3T60 - chains A and C of the 3 polymer chains in the assembly; structure by X-ray diffraction, 2.40 A resolution.

# Chain A (and C)
Protein: Deoxyuridine 5'-triphosphate nucleotidohydrolase, putative
From: Plasmodium falciparum
Notes: EC 3.6.1.23; chain C of this document is another copy of the same molecule, construct and numbering; everything in this record applies to it too
UniProtKB: Q8II92 (Q8II92_PLAF7); residues 1-173 here = UniProt positions 1-173
Sequence (181 residues; numbered 1 to 181; the number before each row is that of its first residue):
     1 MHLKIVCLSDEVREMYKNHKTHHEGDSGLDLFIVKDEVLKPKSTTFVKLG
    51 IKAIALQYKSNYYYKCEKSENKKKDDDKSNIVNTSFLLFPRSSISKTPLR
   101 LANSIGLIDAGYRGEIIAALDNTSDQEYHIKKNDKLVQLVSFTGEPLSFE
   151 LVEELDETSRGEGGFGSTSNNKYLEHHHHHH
Unresolved in the structure: 19-25, 64-79, 167-181 (chain C: 19-25, 66-79, 167-181)
Sequence notes: expression tag (174-181)
Residues lining bound ligands:
  - 2',5'-dideoxy-5'-(tritylamino)uridine (DUA), molecule 1: Phe46, Leu88, Asn103, Gly106, Leu107, Ile108, Tyr112, Glu115, Ile116, Ile117, Ala119
  - 2',5'-dideoxy-5'-(tritylamino)uridine (DUA), molecule 2: Ser92, Ser93, Ser95

# How chain A and chain C interact
Contacting residue pairs - 41 pairs, chain A then chain C:
  Met1(A) - Tyr63(C)  hydrogen bond (backbone-backbone)
  His2(A) - Tyr63(C)  hydrogen bond (backbone-backbone)
  His2(A) - Lys65(C)
  Asp26(A) - Asp109(C)
  Ser27(A) - Ser85(C)  hydrogen bond
  Ser27(A) - Leu107(C)
  Ser27(A) - Asp109(C)
  Leu56(A) - Tyr63(C)
  Gln57(A) - Tyr63(C)
  Tyr58(A) - Asn61(C)
  Tyr58(A) - Tyr62(C)
  Tyr58(A) - Tyr63(C)
  Ile81(A) - Tyr63(C)
  Phe89(A) - Leu87(C)  hydrophobic
  Phe89(A) - Ile105(C)
  Pro90(A) - Asn103(C)
  Pro90(A) - Ser104(C)
  Ser95(A) - Thr44(C)
  Ser95(A) - Phe46(C)
  Ser95(A) - Ala102(C)
  Ser95(A) - Asn103(C)
  Ser95(A) - Ala119(C)
  Arg100(A) - Thr44(C)  hydrogen bond
  Arg100(A) - Ala102(C)
  Arg100(A) - Asp121(C)  salt bridge
  Ser104(A) - Ser104(C)  hydrogen bond (backbone-side chain)
  Ile105(A) - Ile105(C)  hydrophobic
  Gln138(A) - Leu107(C)
  Val140(A) - Phe142(C)  hydrophobic
  Ser141(A) - Phe142(C)
  Phe142(A) - Phe142(C)
  Thr143(A) - Phe142(C)
  Gly144(A) - Ser85(C)
  Gly144(A) - Phe142(C)
  Glu145(A) - Tyr62(C)
  Pro146(A) - Tyr62(C)
  Pro146(A) - Tyr64(C)
  Leu147(A) - Tyr64(C)
  Ser148(A) - Tyr64(C)
  Ser148(A) - Lys65(C)  hydrogen bond (side chain-backbone)
  Glu150(A) - Lys65(C)  salt bridge
Interface residues without a listed pair, chain A (30 interface residues in all): Gly28, Arg91, Ser92, Ile94, Leu101

# Overview
The interface between chain A and chain C involves 30 residues on one side and 18 on the other; the contacts
include 6 hydrogen bonds and 2 salt bridges. Among the polar pairs are Arg100(A)-Asp121(C), Glu150(A)-Lys65(C)
and Ser27(A)-Ser85(C). Chain A binds 2',5'-dideoxy-5'-(tritylamino)uridine.
Chain A and chain C are both Deoxyuridine 5'-triphosphate nucleotidohydrolase, putative (Plasmodium
falciparum); the structure, 5'-Diphenyl Nucleoside Inhibitors of Plasmodium falciparum dUTPase, was determined
by X-ray diffraction, deposited together with 3T64.
